PDB entry 7L58 | electron microscopy, 5.07 A resolution (low resolution: residue-level contacts below are approximate; hydrogen-bond / salt-bridge calls are withheld) | chains H and L of the 5 polymer chains in the assembly

[Chain H]
Protein: Fab H4 variable domain heavy chain
Organism: Homo sapiens
Notes: antibody fragment or engineered binder
Amino-acid sequence (123 residues; each row starts with the number of its first residue; a row labelled like 82A-82C holds insertion residues (82A, then the next letters in order)):
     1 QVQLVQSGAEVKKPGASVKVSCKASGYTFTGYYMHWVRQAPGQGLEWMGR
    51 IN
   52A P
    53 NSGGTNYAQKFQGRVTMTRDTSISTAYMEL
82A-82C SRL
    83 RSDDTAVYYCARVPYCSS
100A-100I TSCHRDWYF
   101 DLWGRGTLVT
Cystine bridges: Cys22-Cys92, Cys98-Cys100C

[Chain L]
Protein: Fab H4 variable domain light chain
Organism: Homo sapiens
Notes: antibody fragment or engineered binder
Amino-acid sequence (112 residues; each row starts with the number of its first residue; a row labelled like 27A-27F holds insertion residues (27A, then the next letters in order)):
     1 DIQMTQSPLSLPVTPGEPASISCRSSQ
27A-27F SLLDSD
    28 DGNTYLDWYLQKPGQSPQLLIYTLSYRASGVPDRFSGSGSGTDFTLKISR
    78 VEAEDVGVYYCMQRIEFPLTFGGGTKVEI
Cystine bridges: Cys23-Cys88

[How chain H and chain L interact]
Pairs across the interface (7):
  Leu45(H) with Phe98(L)
  Tyr59(H) with Pro95(L)
  Ala60(H) with Pro95(L)
  Leu102(H) with Ser43(L); Pro44(L)
  Trp103(H) with Ser43(L); Pro44(L)
Also at the interface, not in a pair above, chain H (9 interface residues in all): Trp47, Gln61, Ser100B, Phe100I
Also at the interface, not in a pair above, chain L (7 interface residues in all): Asp28, Leu46, Leu96

[Overview]
9 residues of chain H face 7 of chain L across their interface.
Here chain H is Fab H4 variable domain heavy chain and chain L is Fab H4 variable domain light chain, both
from Homo sapiens. Entry 7L58 (Cryo-EM structure of the SARS-CoV-2 spike glycoprotein bound to Fab H4) was
determined by electron microscopy (same publication as 7L56, 7L57 and 7L5B).
